4ZCJ - chains A and E of the 6 polymer chains in the assembly; structure by X-ray diffraction, 3.00 A resolution.

== Chain A (and E) ==
Protein: Hemagglutinin
Source organism: Influenza A virus (strain A/Hong Kong/1/1968 H3N2)
Notes: fragment: HA1 chain; chain E of this document is another copy of the same molecule, construct and numbering; everything in this record applies to it too
UniProtKB: Q91MA7 (HEMA_I68A4); residues 11-329 here correspond to UniProt positions 27-345 (UniProt number = residue number + 16)
Chain sequence (323 residues; row label = number of the first residue in the row):
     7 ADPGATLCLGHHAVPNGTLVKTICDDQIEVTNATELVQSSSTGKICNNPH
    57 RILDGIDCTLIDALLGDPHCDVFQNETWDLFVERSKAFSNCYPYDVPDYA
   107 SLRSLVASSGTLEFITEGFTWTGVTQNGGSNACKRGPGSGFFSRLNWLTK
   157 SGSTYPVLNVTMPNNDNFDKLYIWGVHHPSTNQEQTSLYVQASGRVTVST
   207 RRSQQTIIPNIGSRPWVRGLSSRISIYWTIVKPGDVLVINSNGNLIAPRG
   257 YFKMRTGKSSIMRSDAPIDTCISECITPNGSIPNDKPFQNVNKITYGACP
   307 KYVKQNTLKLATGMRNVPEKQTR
Disordered / not traced: 7-8, 325-329
Disulfide bonds: C52-C277, C64-C76, C97-C139, C281-C305
Glycans and other covalent adducts: N-acetylglucosamine (NAG) linked to N38, N285; glycan linked to N165
Differences from the reference sequence: expression tag (7-10); engineered mutation C30 (Thr46 in Q91MA7)
Swiss-Prot annotation at these positions:
  - site: R329 (Cleavage)
  - glycosylation (N-linked (GlcNAc...) asparagine): N22, N38, N81, N165, N285

== Chain A / chain E interface ==
Residue-residue contacts - 19 pairs, chain A then chain E:
  D101(A) - Q210(E)  hydrogen bond
  H184(A) - Q210(E)
  N216(A) - T212(E)  hydrogen bond
  I217(A) - R201(E)  hydrogen bond (backbone-side chain)
  I217(A) - N246(E)
  G218(A) - N246(E)
  S219(A) - V244(E)
  S219(A) - N246(E)
  R220(A) - S205(E)
  R220(A) - Q210(E)  hydrogen bond
  P221(A) - S205(E)
  P221(A) - T206(E)
  P221(A) - R207(E)
  P221(A) - V242(E)
  P221(A) - V244(E)  hydrophobic
  V223(A) - R207(E)
  R229(A) - R207(E)
  R229(A) - Q210(E)
  S231(A) - Q210(E)  hydrogen bond
Other interface residues (no listed pair), chain A (12 interface residues in all): W222
Other interface residues (no listed pair), chain E (12 interface residues in all): N165, T203, R208

== Summary ==
The chain A/chain E interface involves 12 residues from each chain; the contacts include 5 hydrogen bonds.
Among the polar pairs are D101(A)-Q210(E), N216(A)-T212(E) and I217(A)-R201(E). Covalently linked
N-acetylglucosamine: at N38(A) and N285(A).
Chain A and chain E are both Hemagglutinin (Influenza A virus (strain A/Hong Kong/1/1968 H3N2)); the
structure, Crystal structure of the A/Hong Kong/1/1968 (H3N2) influenza virus hemagglutinin HA1 Cys30, HA2
Cys47 mutant, was determined by X-ray diffraction.
